PDB entry 6FVU | electron microscopy, 4.50 A resolution (low resolution: residue-level contacts below are approximate; hydrogen-bond / salt-bridge calls are withheld) | chains c and d of the 47 polymer chains in the assembly

[Chain c]
Molecule: Proteasome subunit alpha type-3
From: Saccharomyces cerevisiae (strain ATCC 204508 / S288c)
Notes: EC 3.4.25.1
UniProt: P23638 (PSA3_YEAST); residue numbers follow UniProt; this construct covers 2-245
Sequence (244 residues; row label = number of the first residue in the row):
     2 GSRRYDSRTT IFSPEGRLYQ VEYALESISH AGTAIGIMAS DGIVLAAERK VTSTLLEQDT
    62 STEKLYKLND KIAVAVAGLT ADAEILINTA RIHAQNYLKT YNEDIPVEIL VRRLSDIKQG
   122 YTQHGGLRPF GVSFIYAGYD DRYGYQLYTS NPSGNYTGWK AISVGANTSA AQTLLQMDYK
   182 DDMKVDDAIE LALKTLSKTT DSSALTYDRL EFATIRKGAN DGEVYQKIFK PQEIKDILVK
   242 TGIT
Curated features (UniProtKB/Swiss-Prot):
  - cross-link (Glycyl lysine isopeptide (Lys-Gly)): K100 (interchain with G-Cter in ubiquitin), K199 (interchain with G-Cter in ubiquitin), K231 (interchain with G-Cter in ubiquitin)

[Chain d]
Molecule: Proteasome subunit alpha type-4
From: Saccharomyces cerevisiae (strain ATCC 204508 / S288c)
Notes: EC 3.4.25.1
UniProt: P40303 (PSA4_YEAST); residue numbers follow UniProt; this construct covers 4-254
Sequence (251 residues; each row starts with the number of its first residue):
     4 YDRALSIFSP DGHIFQVEYA LEAVKRGTCA VGVKGKNCVV LGCERRSTLK LQDTRITPSK
    64 VSKIDSHVVL SFSGLNADSR ILIEKARVEA QSHRLTLEDP VTVEYLTRYV AGVQQRYTQS
   124 GGVRPFGVST LIAGFDPRDD EPKLYQTEPS GIYSSWSAQT IGRNSKTVRE FLEKNYDRKE
   184 PPATVEECVK LTVRSLLEVV QTGAKNIEIT VVKPDSDIVA LSSEEINQYV TQIEQEKQEQ
   244 QEQDKKKKSN H
Curated features (UniProtKB/Swiss-Prot):
  - modified residue: T60 (Phosphothreonine)

[How chain c and chain d interact]
Residue-residue contacts - 70 pairs, chain c then chain d:
  R4(c) - R6(d)
  D7(c) - Y4(d)
  D7(c) - R6(d)
  R9(c) - R6(d)
  R9(c) - L8(d)
  R9(c) - I10(d)
  R9(c) - Q19(d)
  T11(c) - L8(d)
  T11(c) - R127(d)
  I12(c) - Q19(d)
  F13(c) - Q19(d)
  F13(c) - Y22(d)
  F13(c) - R127(d)
  F13(c) - P128(d)
  F13(c) - F129(d)
  S14(c) - Y22(d)
  P15(c) - Y22(d)
  P15(c) - E25(d)
  E16(c) - R29(d)
  G17(c) - Y22(d)
  G17(c) - A26(d)
  G17(c) - L78(d)
  L19(c) - R127(d)
  R113(c) - R83(d)
  R113(c) - E87(d)
  R113(c) - R90(d)
  S116(c) - R83(d)
  D117(c) - R83(d)
  D117(c) - I84(d)
  D117(c) - E87(d)
  Q120(c) - A80(d)
  Q120(c) - D81(d)
  Q120(c) - R83(d)
  Q120(c) - I84(d)
  T123(c) - R127(d)
  Q124(c) - D81(d)
  Q124(c) - Y120(d)
  Q124(c) - R127(d)
  Q124(c) - F129(d)
  H125(c) - G125(d)
  G126(c) - Y4(d)
  G126(c) - G125(d)
  G127(c) - Y4(d)
  Y144(c) - R58(d)
  Y144(c) - I59(d)
  Q147(c) - I59(d)
  L148(c) - I59(d)
  Y149(c) - I59(d)
  S154(c) - A80(d)
  G155(c) - A80(d)
  G155(c) - R83(d)
  N156(c) - N79(d)
  Y157(c) - P61(d)
  Y157(c) - R83(d)
  T158(c) - Q55(d)
  T158(c) - T60(d)
  G159(c) - Q55(d)
  G159(c) - D56(d)
  G159(c) - I59(d)
  G159(c) - T60(d)
  W160(c) - L52(d)
  W160(c) - L54(d)
  W160(c) - Q55(d)
  W160(c) - D56(d)
  K161(c) - L54(d)
  K161(c) - Q55(d)
  K161(c) - D56(d)
  A162(c) - L54(d)
  L176(c) - L54(d)
  Q177(c) - K53(d)
Other interface residues (no listed pair), chain c (38 interface residues in all): E109, Q173, Y180
Other interface residues (no listed pair), chain d (35 interface residues in all): S9, A23, V126, G130

[In short]
The interface between chain c and chain d involves 38 residues on one side and 35 on the other.
Chain c is Proteasome subunit alpha type-3 and chain d is Proteasome subunit alpha type-4, both from
Saccharomyces cerevisiae (strain ATCC 204508 / S288c); the structure, 26S proteasome, s2 state, was determined
by electron microscopy, deposited together with 6FVW, 6FVT, 6FVV, 6FVX and 6FVY.
